PDB entry 1DY8 | X-ray diffraction, 2.40 A resolution | chains A and C

== Chain A ==
Molecule: Protease/helicase NS3 (P70)
Organism: Hepatitis C virus (ISOLATE TAIWAN)
Notes: EC 3.4.22.-; fragment: protease
Reference sequence: Q81755 (Q81755); residues 1-187 here correspond to UniProt positions 305-491 (UniProt number = residue number + 304)
Sequence (187 residues; row label = number of the first residue in the row):
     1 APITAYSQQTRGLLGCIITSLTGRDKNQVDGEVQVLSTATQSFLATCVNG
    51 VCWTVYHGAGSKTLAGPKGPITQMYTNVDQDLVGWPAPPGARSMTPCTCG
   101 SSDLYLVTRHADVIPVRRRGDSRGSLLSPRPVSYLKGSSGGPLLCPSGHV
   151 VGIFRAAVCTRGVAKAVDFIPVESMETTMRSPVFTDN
Not modelled in the structure: 176-187
Disulfides: Cys97-Cys145
Glycans and other covalent adducts: compound 0F7 linked to Ser139
Small-molecule neighbours: 0F7 (N-[(benzyloxy)carbonyl]-L-isoleucyl-N-[(1R)-1-(carboxycarbonyl)-3,3-difluoropropyl]-L-leucinamide): Ser42, His57, Asp81, Val132, Leu135, Lys136, Gly137, Ser138, Phe154, Arg155, Ala156, Ala157, Val158, Cys159, Asp168
From the paper describing this entry:
  - binding site for 0F7: His57, Arg123, Val132, Leu135, Lys136, Gly137, Ser139, Phe154, Arg155, Ala156, Ala157, Val158, Cys159
  - contacts within the chain: His57-Asp81 (hydrogen bond)
  - conformationally variable residues (order/disorder transition): Lys136
  - specificity-determining residues: His57, Val132, Leu135, Phe154, Arg155, Ala156 (proposed by the authors, not directly observed)

== Chain C ==
Molecule: Nonstructural protein NS4A (P4)
Organism: Hepatitis C virus (ISOLATE TAIWAN)
Reference sequence: Q81755 (Q81755); residues 220-235 here correspond to UniProt positions 955-970 (UniProt number = residue number + 735)
Sequence (16 residues; each row starts with the number of its first residue):
   220 KGSVVIVGRIILSGRK
Not modelled in the structure: 220, 233-235
Sequence notes: engineered mutation Lys220 (Thr955 in Q81755), Lys235 (Pro970 in Q81755)

== Chain A / chain C interface ==
Contacting residue pairs - 66 pairs, chain A then chain C:
  Ile3(A) - Ser232(C)
  Thr4(A) - Leu231(C)
  Thr4(A) - Ser232(C)  hydrogen bond
  Ala5(A) - Ile229(C)  hydrophobic
  Ala5(A) - Ile230(C)
  Ala5(A) - Leu231(C)  hydrophobic
  Ala5(A) - Ser232(C)
  Tyr6(A) - Ile229(C)
  Tyr6(A) - Ile230(C)  hydrogen bond (backbone-backbone)
  Ser7(A) - Arg228(C)
  Gln8(A) - Gly227(C)
  Gln8(A) - Arg228(C)  hydrogen bond (backbone-backbone)
  Gln8(A) - Ile230(C)
  Gln9(A) - Val226(C)
  Thr10(A) - Ile225(C)
  Thr10(A) - Val226(C)  hydrogen bond (backbone-backbone)
  Thr10(A) - Gly227(C)
  Thr10(A) - Arg228(C)
  Arg11(A) - Val224(C)
  Arg11(A) - Ile225(C)
  Arg11(A) - Val226(C)  hydrogen bond (backbone-backbone)
  Cys16(A) - Val224(C)
  Thr19(A) - Val224(C)
  Ser20(A) - Gly221(C)
  Ser20(A) - Ser222(C)  hydrogen bond (backbone-backbone)
  Ser20(A) - Val224(C)
  Gly23(A) - Ser222(C)
  Gln28(A) - Arg228(C)  hydrogen bond (backbone-side chain)
  Val29(A) - Arg228(C)
  Asp30(A) - Arg228(C)
  Gly31(A) - Ile229(C)
  Glu32(A) - Ile229(C)  hydrogen bond (backbone-backbone)
  Glu32(A) - Ile230(C)
  Glu32(A) - Leu231(C)  hydrogen bond (side chain-backbone)
  Val33(A) - Arg228(C)
  Val33(A) - Ile229(C)  hydrogen bond (backbone-backbone)
  Gln34(A) - Ile225(C)
  Gln34(A) - Gly227(C)
  Gln34(A) - Arg228(C)
  Val35(A) - Ile225(C)
  Val35(A) - Val226(C)  hydrogen bond (backbone-backbone)
  Val35(A) - Gly227(C)  hydrogen bond (backbone-backbone)
  Val35(A) - Arg228(C)
  Leu36(A) - Val223(C)  hydrophobic
  Leu36(A) - Val224(C)
  Leu36(A) - Ile225(C)  hydrophobic
  Ser37(A) - Val223(C)
  Ser37(A) - Val224(C)  hydrogen bond (backbone-backbone)
  Ser37(A) - Val226(C)
  Thr38(A) - Val223(C)
  Phe43(A) - Val223(C)  hydrophobic
  Lys62(A) - Gly221(C)  hydrogen bond (side chain-backbone)
  Lys62(A) - Val223(C)
  Thr63(A) - Ser222(C)  hydrogen bond
  Thr63(A) - Val223(C)  hydrogen bond (backbone-backbone)
  Leu64(A) - Val223(C)
  Ala65(A) - Ser222(C)
  Ala65(A) - Val223(C)  hydrogen bond (backbone-backbone)
  Pro70(A) - Ser222(C)
  Trp85(A) - Val223(C)  hydrophobic
  Arg92(A) - Ile230(C)
  Met94(A) - Leu231(C)  hydrophobic
  Val107(A) - Ile229(C)  hydrophobic
  Thr108(A) - Ile229(C)
  Arg109(A) - Ile229(C)
  Leu144(A) - Leu231(C)  hydrophobic
Also at the interface, not in a pair above, chain A (42 interface residues in all): Pro2, Asp25, Leu44, Ala59, Ala111

== Summary ==
Chain A and chain C form an interface of 42 and 12 residues respectively; the contacts include 17 hydrogen
bonds. Polar pairs include Thr4(A)-Ser232(C), Gln28(A)-Arg228(C) and Glu32(A)-Leu231(C). Covalently linked
compound 0F7: at Ser139(A). The paper reports a binding site for 0F7 at His57(A), Arg123(A) and Val132(A)
among others; specificity determinants His57(A), Val132(A) and Leu135(A) among others.
Chain A is Protease/helicase NS3 (P70) and chain C is Nonstructural protein NS4A (P4), both from Hepatitis C
virus (ISOLATE TAIWAN); the structure, Inhibition of the Hepatitis C Virus NS3/4A Protease. The Crystal
Structures of Two Protease-Inhibitor Complexes (inhibitor ..., was determined by X-ray diffraction, deposited
together with 1DY9 and 1DXP.
